Entry 8TOH (electron microscopy, 3.29 A resolution); this record covers chain A.

# Chain A
Molecule: Klotho
From: Homo sapiens
Reference sequence: Q9UEF7 (KLOT_HUMAN); residues 34-981 here = UniProt positions 34-981
Amino-acid sequence (954 residues; row label = number of the first residue in the row):
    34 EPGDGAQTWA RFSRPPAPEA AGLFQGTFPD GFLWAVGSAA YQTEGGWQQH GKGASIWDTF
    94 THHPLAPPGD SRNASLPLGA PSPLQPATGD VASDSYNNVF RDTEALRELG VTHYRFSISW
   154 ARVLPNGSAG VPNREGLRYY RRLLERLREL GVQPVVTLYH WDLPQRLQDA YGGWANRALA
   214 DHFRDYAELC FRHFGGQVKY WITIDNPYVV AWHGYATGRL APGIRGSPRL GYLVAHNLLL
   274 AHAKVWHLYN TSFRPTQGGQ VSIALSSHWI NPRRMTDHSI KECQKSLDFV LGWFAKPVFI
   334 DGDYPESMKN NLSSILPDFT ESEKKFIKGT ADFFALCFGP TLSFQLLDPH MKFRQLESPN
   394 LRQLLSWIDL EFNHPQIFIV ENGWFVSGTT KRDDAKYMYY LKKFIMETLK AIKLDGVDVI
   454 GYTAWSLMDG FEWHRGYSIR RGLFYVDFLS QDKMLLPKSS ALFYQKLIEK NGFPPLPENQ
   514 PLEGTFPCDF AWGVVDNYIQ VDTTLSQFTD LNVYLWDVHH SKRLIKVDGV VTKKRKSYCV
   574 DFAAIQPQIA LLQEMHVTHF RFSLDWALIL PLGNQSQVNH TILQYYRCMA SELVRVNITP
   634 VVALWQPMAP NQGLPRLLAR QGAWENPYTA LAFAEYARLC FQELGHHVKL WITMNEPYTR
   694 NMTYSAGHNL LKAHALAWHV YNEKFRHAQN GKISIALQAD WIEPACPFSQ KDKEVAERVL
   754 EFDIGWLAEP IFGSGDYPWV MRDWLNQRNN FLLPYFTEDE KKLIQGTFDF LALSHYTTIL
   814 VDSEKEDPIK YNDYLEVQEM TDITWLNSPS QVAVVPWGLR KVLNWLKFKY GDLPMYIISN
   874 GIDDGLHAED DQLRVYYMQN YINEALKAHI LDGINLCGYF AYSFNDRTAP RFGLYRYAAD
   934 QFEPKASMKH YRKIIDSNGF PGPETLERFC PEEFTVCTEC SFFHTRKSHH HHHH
Unresolved in the structure: 98-119, 535-575, 957-987
Differences from the reference sequence: expression tag (982-987)
UniProt features mapped onto this chain:
  - glycosylation (N-linked (GlcNAc...) asparagine): Asn106, Asn159, Asn283, Asn344, Asn607, Asn612, Asn694
What the authors report for this chain:
  - conformationally variable residues (order/disorder transition): Leu98 to Pro119

# Overview
The paper reports conformational variability at Leu98.
Chain A is Klotho (Homo sapiens); the structure, Cryo-EM structure of monomeric alpha-Klotho, was determined
by electron microscopy together with 8UF8 from the same study.
